Entry 2UUC (X-ray diffraction, 3.10 A resolution); this record covers chains A and L of the 23 polymer chains in the assembly.

== Chain A ==
Molecule: 16S Ribosomal RNA
From: Thermus thermophilus
Sequence (1522 nucleotides; each row starts with the number of its first residue; note: 44 numbers in that range are skipped by the numbering (no residue carries them; nothing is unmodelled there); a row labelled like 189A-189L holds insertion residues (189A, then the next letters in order); numbering starts at 0):
     0 UUUGUUGGAG AGUUUGAUCC UGGCUCAGGG UGAACGCUGG CGGCGUGCCU AAGACAUGCA
    60 AGUCGUGCGG GCCG
    76 CGGGGUUUU
    88 ACUCCG
    96 UGGUCAGCGG CGGACGGGUG AGUAACGCGU GGGU
  129A G
   130 ACCUACCCGG AAGAGGGGGA CAACCCGGGG AAACUCGGGC UAAUCCCCCA UGUGGACCCG
189A-189L CCCCUUGGGGUG
   190 UGUCCAAAGG GCUUU
   216 GCCCGCUUCC GGAUGGGCCC GCGUCCCAUC AGCUAGUUGG UGGGGUAAUG GCCCACCAAG
   276 GCGACGACGG GUAGCCGGUC UGAGAGGAUG GCCGGCCACA GGGGCACUGA GACACGGGCC
   336 CCACUCCUAC GGGAGGCAGC AGUUAGGAAU CUUCCGCAAU GGGCGCAAGC CUGACGGAGC
   396 GACGCCGCUU GGAGGAAGAA GCCCUUCGGG GUGUAAACUC CUGA
   441 ACCCGGGACG AAACCCCC
   460 GA
   470 CGAGGGGA
   479 CUGACGGUAC CGGGGUAA
   498 UAGCGCCGGC CAACUCCGUG CCAGCAGCCG CGGUAAUACG GAGGGCGCGA GCGUUACCCG
   558 GAUUCACUGG GCGUAAAGGG CGUGUAGGCG GCCUGGGGCG UCCCAUGUGA AAGACCACGG
   618 CUCAACCGUG GGGGAGCGUG GGAUACGCUC AGGCUAGACG GUGGGAGAGG GUGGUGGAAU
   678 UCCCGGAGUA GCGGUGAAAU GCGCAGAUAC CGGGAGGAAC GCCGAUGGCG AAGGCAGCCA
   738 CCUGGUCCAC CCGUGACGCU GAGGCGCGAA AGCGUGGGGA GCAAACCGGA UUAGAUACCC
   798 GGGUAGUCCA CGCCCUAAAC GAUGCGCGCU AGGUCUCUGG GUCU
   848 CCUGGGGGCC GAAGCUAACG CGUUAAGCGC GCCGCCUGGG GAGUACGGCC GCAAGGCUGA
   908 AACUCAAAGG AAUUGACGGG GGCCCGCACA AGCGGUGGAG CAUGUGGUUU AAUUCGAAGC
   968 AACGCGAAGA ACCUUACCAG GCCUUGACAU GCUA
 1001A G
  1002 GGAACCCGGG UGAAAGCCUG GGGUGCCCC
1030A-1030D GCGA
  1031 GGGGAGCCCU AGCACAGGUG CUGCAUGGCC GUCGUCAGCU CGUGCCGUGA GGUGUUGGGU
  1091 UAAGUCCCGC AACGAGCGCA ACCCCCGCCG UUAGUUGCCA GCGGUUCGGC CGGGCACUCU
  1151 AACGGGACUG CCCGCG
  1168 AAAGCGGGAG GAAGGAGGGG ACGACGUCUG GUCAGCAUGG CCCUUACGGC CUGGGCGACA
  1228 CACGUGCUAC AAUGCCCACU ACAAAGCGAU GCCACCCGGC AACGGGGAGC UAAUCGCAAA
  1288 AAGGUGGGCC CAGUUCGGAU UGGGGUCUGC AACCCGACCC CAUGAAGCCG GAAUCGCUAG
  1348 UAAUCGCGGA UCAGCC
 1363A A
  1364 UGCCGCGGUG AAUACGUUCC CGGGCCUUGU ACACACCGCC CGUCACGCCA UGGGAGCGGG
  1424 CUCUACCCGA AGUCGCCGG
1442A-1442B GA
  1443 GCCUA
  1452 C
  1456 GGGCAGGCGC CGAGGGUAGG GCCCGUGACU GGGGCGAAGU CGUAACAAGG UAGCUGUACC
  1516 GGAAGGUGCG GCUGGAUCAC CUCCUUUCU
Unresolved in the structure: 0-4, 1534-1538
Bound ions: Mg2+ site 1: U12, G21, G22; Mg2+ site 2: U12, C526, A914; K+ site 1 near U14 (its only coordinating residue here); Mg2+ site 3 near G21 (its only coordinating residue here); Mg2+ site 4: U37, G38; Mg2+ site 5 near C48 (its only coordinating residue here); Mg2+ site 6: C48, G115; Mg2+ site 7 near A53 (its only coordinating residue here); Mg2+ site 8: C58, U387, G388; Mg2+ site 9: A59, U387; Mg2+ site 10: G61, U62, G105; Mg2+ site 11: G107, G326; 105 more Mg2+ sites not listed; 44 more K+ sites not listed
Residues lining bound ligands: paromomycin (PAR): G1405, U1406, C1407, A1408, C1409, C1490, G1491, A1492, A1493, G1494, U1495, C1496

== Chain L ==
Protein: 30S ribosomal protein S12
From: Thermus thermophilus
UniProt: Q5SHN3 (RS12_THET8); residues 5-135 here correspond to UniProt positions 1-131 (UniProt number = residue number - 4)
Chain sequence (135 residues; each row starts with the number of its first residue):
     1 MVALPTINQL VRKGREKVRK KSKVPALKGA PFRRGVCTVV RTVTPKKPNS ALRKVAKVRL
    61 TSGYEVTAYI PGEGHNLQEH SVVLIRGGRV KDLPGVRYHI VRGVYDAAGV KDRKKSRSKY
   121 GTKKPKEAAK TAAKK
Unresolved in the structure: 1-4, 130-135
Bound ions: Mg2+ site 1: Pro48 (shared with C518(A), G530(A) of chain A; 1 residue of chain X)

== How chain A and chain L interact ==
Contacting residue pairs (133):
  C23(A) with Lys20(L), salt bridge to the phosphate
  U24(A) with Lys23(L), salt bridge to the phosphate
  A32(A) with Pro31(L), base contact
  A33(A) with Phe32(L), base contact
  C34(A) with Phe32(L), sugar contact; Val101(L), sugar contact; Val104(L), phosphate contact
  G35(A) with Val104(L), sugar contact; Ser118(L), hydrogen bond to the sugar; Gly121(L), sugar contact
  C36(A) with Arg117(L), hydrogen bond to the sugar; Ser118(L), sugar contact; Thr122(L), sugar contact; Lys123(L), salt bridge to the phosphate; Lys124(L), hydrogen bond to the phosphate
  U37(A) with Lys123(L), salt bridge to the phosphate; Lys124(L), hydrogen bond to the phosphate
  C241(A) with Arg19(L), sugar contact
  G302(A) with Lys17(L), salt bridge to the phosphate
  A303(A) with Lys17(L), salt bridge to the phosphate
  G362(A) with Lys28(L), sugar contact; Arg34(L), salt bridge to the phosphate; Thr61(L), phosphate contact
  A363(A) with Lys28(L), base contact; Ala30(L), base contact; Pro31(L), base contact; Phe32(L), base contact; Arg33(L), salt bridge to the phosphate; Arg34(L), salt bridge to the phosphate; Thr61(L), hydrogen bond to the phosphate; Leu84(L), sugar contact; Tyr105(L), sugar contact
  A364(A) with Lys28(L), base contact
  G500(A) with Lys124(L), salt bridge to the phosphate
  C501(A) with Arg117(L), salt bridge to the phosphate; Ser118(L), phosphate contact; Lys124(L), salt bridge to the phosphate
  G502(A) with Lys115(L), phosphate contact; Ser116(L), phosphate contact; Arg117(L), phosphate contact; Ser118(L), hydrogen bond to the phosphate; Lys119(L), hydrogen bond to the phosphate
  C503(A) with Ser116(L), hydrogen bond to the phosphate; Lys119(L), salt bridge to the phosphate
  C518(A) with Pro48(L), base contact; Ser50(L), sugar contact
  C519(A) with Ser50(L), hydrogen bond to the phosphate; Ala51(L), phosphate contact
  A520(A) with Ala51(L), phosphate contact; Leu52(L), hydrogen bond to the phosphate; Lys54(L), salt bridge to the phosphate; Glu73(L), hydrogen bond to the sugar
  G521(A) with Arg53(L), hydrogen bond to the base; Lys54(L), salt bridge to the phosphate; Gly72(L), phosphate contact; Glu73(L), phosphate contact
  C522(A) with Asn49(L), hydrogen bond to the base; Arg53(L), base contact; Tyr69(L), hydrogen bond to the phosphate; Pro71(L), phosphate contact; Gly72(L), hydrogen bond to the phosphate; Asp92(L), base contact; Tyr120(L), phosphate contact
  A523(A) with Arg53(L), base contact; Val90(L), base contact; Lys91(L), base contact; Asp92(L), base contact; Tyr120(L), phosphate contact
  C525(A) with Arg89(L), salt bridge to the phosphate
  C526(A) with Lys91(L), salt bridge to the phosphate
  G527(A) with Asn49(L), base contact
  C528(A) with Asn49(L), hydrogen bond to the base
  G529(A) with Asn49(L), hydrogen bond to the base; Ser50(L), hydrogen bond to the base; Ala51(L), base contact
  G537(A) with Glu73(L), sugar contact; Arg113(L), salt bridge to the phosphate
  G538(A) with Arg113(L), salt bridge to the phosphate; Lys114(L), hydrogen bond to the phosphate; Lys115(L), hydrogen bond to the phosphate
  A539(A) with Lys114(L), salt bridge to the phosphate; Lys115(L), salt bridge to the phosphate
  G550(A) with Lys119(L), sugar contact
  U551(A) with Arg86(L), sugar contact
  U552(A) with Pro31(L), hydrogen bond to the sugar; Arg86(L), hydrogen bond to the sugar; Gly87(L), sugar contact
  A553(A) with Val24(L), phosphate contact; Gly29(L), hydrogen bond to the sugar; Ala30(L), sugar contact; Pro31(L), sugar contact
  C554(A) with Ser22(L), phosphate contact
  C562(A) with Arg15(L), base contact; Glu16(L), hydrogen bond to the base; Lys17(L), sugar contact
  A563(A) with Arg15(L), hydrogen bond to the base
  C564(A) with Leu10(L), sugar contact; Arg15(L), salt bridge to the phosphate
  G567(A) with Pro5(L), base contact; Arg15(L), hydrogen bond to the base
  G568(A) with Pro5(L), base contact
  G585(A) with Asn8(L), hydrogen bond to the sugar
  C879(A) with Thr6(L), base contact
  C880(A) with Thr6(L), hydrogen bond to the phosphate; Asn8(L), hydrogen bond to the phosphate; Gln9(L), phosphate contact; Arg12(L), salt bridge to the phosphate
  G881(A) with Gln9(L), hydrogen bond to the base; Arg12(L), salt bridge to the phosphate; Lys13(L), salt bridge to the phosphate
  C882(A) with Pro5(L), base contact
  U884(A) with Arg15(L), hydrogen bond to the base
  A908(A) with Lys21(L), salt bridge to the phosphate
  A909(A) with Lys21(L), salt bridge to the phosphate
  C910(A) with Arg97(L), salt bridge to the phosphate
  U911(A) with Pro94(L), phosphate contact; Gly95(L), phosphate contact; Arg97(L), salt bridge to the phosphate
  C912(A) with Lys46(L), hydrogen bond to the phosphate; Arg89(L), salt bridge to the phosphate; Pro94(L), phosphate contact
  A913(A) with Lys46(L), salt bridge to the phosphate; Lys91(L), salt bridge to the phosphate
  C1411(A) with Arg41(L), phosphate contact
  C1412(A) with Arg41(L), salt bridge to the phosphate; Lys57(L), salt bridge to the phosphate
  A1413(A) with Lys57(L), salt bridge to the phosphate
  C1490(A) with Pro94(L), sugar contact
  G1491(A) with Thr44(L), sugar contact; Lys46(L), phosphate contact
  A1492(A) with Lys46(L), phosphate contact; Lys47(L), hydrogen bond to the phosphate; Ser50(L), hydrogen bond to the base
Other interface residues (no listed pair), chain A (65 interface residues in all): U49, C240, G524, C536, C883
Other interface residues (no listed pair), chain L (74 interface residues in all): Val18, Pro25, Pro45, Glu65, Gly74, Gly88, Gly103, Asp112, Glu127

== Overview ==
The interface between chain A and chain L involves 65 residues on one side and 74 on the other, with 34
hydrogen bonds and 35 salt bridges. Among the polar pairs are G521(A)-Arg53(L), C522(A)-Asn49(L) and
C528(A)-Asn49(L). Bound to chain A: paromomycin.
Here chain A is 16S Ribosomal RNA and chain L is 30S ribosomal protein S12, both from Thermus thermophilus.
Entry 2UUC (Structure of the Thermus thermophilus 30S ribosomal subunit complexed with a Valine-ASL with cmo5U
in position ...) was determined by X-ray diffraction (same publication as 2UU9, 2UUA and 2UUB).
